6V2L - chain A; structure by X-ray diffraction, 1.70 A resolution.

== Chain A ==
Molecule: Phosphoenolpyruvate carboxykinase (ATP)
From: Escherichia coli
Notes: EC 4.1.1.49
Reference sequence: A0A400L9R1 (A0A400L9R1_ECOLX); numbering as in UniProt (aligned over 1-540)
Amino-acid sequence (540 residues; numbered 1 to 540; the number before each row is that of its first residue):
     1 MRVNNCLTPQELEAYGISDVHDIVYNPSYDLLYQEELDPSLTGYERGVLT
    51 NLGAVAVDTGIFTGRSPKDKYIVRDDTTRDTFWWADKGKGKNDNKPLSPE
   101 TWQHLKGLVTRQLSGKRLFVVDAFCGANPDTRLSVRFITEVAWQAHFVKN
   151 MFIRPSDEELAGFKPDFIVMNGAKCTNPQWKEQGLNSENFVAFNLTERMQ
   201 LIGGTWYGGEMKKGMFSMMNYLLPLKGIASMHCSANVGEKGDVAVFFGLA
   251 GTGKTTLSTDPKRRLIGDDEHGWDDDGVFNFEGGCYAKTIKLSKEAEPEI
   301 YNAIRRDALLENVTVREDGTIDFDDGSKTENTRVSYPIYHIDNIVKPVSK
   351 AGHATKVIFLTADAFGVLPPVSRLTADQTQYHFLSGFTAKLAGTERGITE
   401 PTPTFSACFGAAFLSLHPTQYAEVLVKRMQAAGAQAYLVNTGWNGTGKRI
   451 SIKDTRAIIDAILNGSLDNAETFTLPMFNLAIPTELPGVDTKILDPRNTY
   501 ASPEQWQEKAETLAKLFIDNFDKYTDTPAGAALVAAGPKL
Disordered / not traced: 1-8
Differences from the reference sequence: engineered mutation Ala250 (Ser in A0A400L9R1)
Metal / ion sites: Mn2+ site 1: Lys213, His232, Asp269 (together with ATP); Mn2+ site 2: Thr255 (together with ATP)
Residues lining bound ligands: ATP (adenosine-5'-triphosphate): Lys213, His232, Leu249, Ala250, Gly251, Thr252, Gly253, Lys254, Thr255, Thr256, Leu257, Asp269, Tyr286, Lys288, Ile290, Glu297, Arg333, Thr441, Arg449, Ile450, Ser451, Ile452, Thr455

== Overview ==
Bound to chain A: ATP. The Mn2+ site 1 is built by Lys213, His232 and Asp269.
Chain A is Phosphoenolpyruvate carboxykinase (ATP) (Escherichia coli); the structure, E. coli
Phosphoenolpyruvate carboxykinase S250A, was determined by X-ray diffraction together with 6V2N, 6V2M and 6COM
from the same study.
